5VZE - chains A and D of the 4 polymer chains in the assembly; structure by X-ray diffraction, 1.51 A resolution.

# Chain A
Name: DNA-directed DNA/RNA polymerase mu
From: Homo sapiens
Notes: EC 2.7.7.7
UniProt: Q9NP87 (DPOLM_HUMAN); residue numbers follow UniProt; this construct covers 134-397, 410-494
Sequence (354 residues; numbered 129 to 494; 12 numbers in that range are skipped by the numbering (no residue carries them; nothing is unmodelled there); the number before each row is that of its first residue):
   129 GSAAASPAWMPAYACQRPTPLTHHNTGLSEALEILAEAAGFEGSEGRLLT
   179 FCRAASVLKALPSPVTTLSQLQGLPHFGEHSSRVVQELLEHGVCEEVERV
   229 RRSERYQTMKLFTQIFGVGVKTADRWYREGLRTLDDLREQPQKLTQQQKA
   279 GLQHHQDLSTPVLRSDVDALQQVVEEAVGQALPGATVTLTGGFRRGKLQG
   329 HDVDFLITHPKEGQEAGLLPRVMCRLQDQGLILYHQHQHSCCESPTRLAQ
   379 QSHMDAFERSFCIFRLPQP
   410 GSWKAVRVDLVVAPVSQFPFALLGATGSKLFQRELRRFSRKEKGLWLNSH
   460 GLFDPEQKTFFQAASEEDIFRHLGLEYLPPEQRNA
Not modelled in the structure: 129-137, 366-383
Sequence notes: expression tag (129-133); linker (410); engineered mutation Ala434 (Trp in Q9NP87)
Bound ions: Na+: Thr241, Ile243, Val246 (shared with 2 residues of chain P); Mg2+ site 1: Asp330, Asp332, Asp418 (together with UTP, glycolic acid); Mg2+ site 2: Asp330, Asp332 (together with UTP)
Ligand contacts:
  - glycolic acid (GOA): His329, Asp330, Asp332, Arg416, Asp418
  - UTP (uridine 5'-triphosphate): Gly319, Gly320, Arg323, Lys325, Gln327, Gly328, His329, Asp330, Asp332, Gly433, Ala434, Thr435, Gly436, Ser437, Lys438, Gln441
Curated features (UniProtKB/Swiss-Prot):
  - region: Arg323 to Asp332 (Involved in ssDNA binding)
  - binding site (Mg(2+)): Asp330, Asp332, Asp418
  - site: Gly433 (Responsible for the low discrimination between dNTP and rNTP)
Reported in the primary citation:
  - mutagenesis - H329A (27-fold): decreased catalytic activity
  - mutagenesis - G433A (Kd 29 uM): unchanged binding to UTP
  - mutagenesis - G433A, G433S: unchanged catalytic activity

# Chain D
Molecule: 4-nt DNA strand
Sequence (4 nucleotides; each row starts with the number of its first residue):
     1 GCCG

# Interface between chain A and chain D
Contacting residue pairs (16; chain A residue first):
  Ala140(A) - DG4(D)  phosphate contact
  Gly174(A) - DG1(D)  hydrogen bond to the base
  Arg175(A) - DG1(D)  salt bridge to the phosphate
  Thr178(A) - DG1(D)  hydrogen bond to the base
  Thr178(A) - DC2(D)  sugar contact
  Phe179(A) - DG1(D)  sugar contact
  Pro203(A) - DC3(D)  phosphate contact
  His204(A) - DC2(D)  sugar contact
  His204(A) - DC3(D)  hydrogen bond to the phosphate
  Phe205(A) - DC3(D)  phosphate contact
  Gly206(A) - DC2(D)  hydrogen bond to the phosphate
  Glu207(A) - DC2(D)  hydrogen bond to the phosphate
  His208(A) - DG1(D)  salt bridge to the phosphate
  His208(A) - DC2(D)  hydrogen bond to the phosphate
  Ser209(A) - DG1(D)  phosphate contact
  Ser209(A) - DC2(D)  hydrogen bond to the phosphate
Other interface residues (no listed pair), chain A (14 interface residues in all): Arg181, Leu202

# In short
The interface between chain A and chain D involves 14 residues on one side and 4 on the other; the contacts
include 7 hydrogen bonds and 2 salt bridges. Polar pairs include Gly174(A)-DG1(D), Thr178(A)-DG1(D) and
His204(A)-DC3(D). From the paper: H329A of chain A reduces catalytic activity; G433A and G433S of chain A
leave catalytic activity unchanged.
Chain A is DNA-directed DNA/RNA polymerase mu (Homo sapiens) and chain D is a 4-nt DNA strand; the structure,
Post-catalytic complex of human Polymerase Mu (W434A) mutant with incoming UTP, was determined by X-ray
diffraction (same publication as 5TWP, 5TWQ, 5TWR, 5TWS, 5VZ7, 5VZ8 and 9 further entries).
